PDB entry 6V46 | X-ray diffraction, 2.25 A resolution | chains C and F of the 6 polymer chains in the assembly

[Chain C]
Name: Hemagglutinin HA1 chain
From: Influenza A virus (strain A/Turkey/Ontario/6118/1968 H8N4)
UniProt: F2P175 (F2P175_I68A3); residues 1-327 here correspond to UniProt positions 18-344 (UniProt number = residue number + 17)
Amino-acid sequence (331 residues; numbered -3 to 327; the number before each row is that of its first residue; numbers below 1 keep their minus sign (Ala-3 is residue -3)):
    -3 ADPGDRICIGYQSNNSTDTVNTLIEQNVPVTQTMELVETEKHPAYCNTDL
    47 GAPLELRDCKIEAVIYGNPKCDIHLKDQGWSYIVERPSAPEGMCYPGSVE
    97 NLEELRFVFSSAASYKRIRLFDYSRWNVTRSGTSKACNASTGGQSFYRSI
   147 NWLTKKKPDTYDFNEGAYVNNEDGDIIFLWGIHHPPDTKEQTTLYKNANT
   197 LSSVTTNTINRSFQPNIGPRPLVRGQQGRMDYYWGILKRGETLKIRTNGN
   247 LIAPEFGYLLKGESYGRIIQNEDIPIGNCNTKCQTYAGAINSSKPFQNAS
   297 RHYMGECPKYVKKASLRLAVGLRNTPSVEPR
Unresolved in the structure: -3 to 0, 324-327
Sequence notes: expression tag (-3 to 0)
Cystine bridges: Cys42-Cys275, Cys55-Cys67, Cys90-Cys133, Cys279-Cys303
Glycans and other covalent adducts: N-acetylglucosamine (NAG) linked to Asn123, Asn294; glycan linked to Asn134
From the paper describing this entry:
  - post-translational modification sites: Asn123, Asn134, Asn294

[Chain F]
Name: Hemagglutinin HA2 chain
From: Influenza A virus (strain A/Turkey/Ontario/6118/1968 H8N4)
UniProt: F2P175 (F2P175_I68A3); residues 1-174 here correspond to UniProt positions 345-518 (UniProt number = residue number + 344)
Amino-acid sequence (183 residues; numbered 1 to 183; the number before each row is that of its first residue):
     1 GLFGAIAGFIEGGWSGMIDGWYGFHHSNSEGTGMAADQKSTQEAIDKITN
    51 KVNNIVDKMNREFEVVNHEFSEVEKRINMINDKIDDQIEDLWAYNAELLV
   101 LLENQKTLDEHDSNVKNLFDEVKRRLSANAIDAGNGCFDILHKCDNECME
   151 TIKNGTYDHKEYEEEAKLERSKINSGRLVPRGS
Unresolved in the structure: 1-5, 172-183
Sequence notes: expression tag (175-183)
Cystine bridges: Cys144-Cys148

[Interface between chain C and chain F]
Contacting residue pairs - 9 pairs, chain C then chain F:
  Thr18(C) - Asn54(F)
  Leu19(C) - Asn50(F)
  Leu19(C) - Lys51(F)  hydrogen bond (backbone-backbone)
  Leu19(C) - Asn54(F)  hydrogen bond (backbone-side chain)
  Leu19(C) - Glu103(F)
  Ile20(C) - Lys47(F)
  Ile20(C) - Asn50(F)  hydrogen bond (backbone-side chain)
  Gln22(C) - Asn50(F)  hydrogen bond
  Gln22(C) - Asn54(F)
Also at the interface, not in a pair above, chain C (6 interface residues in all): Glu21, Arg297
Also at the interface, not in a pair above, chain F (8 interface residues in all): Asp46, Phe63, Glu110

[Summary]
Chain C and chain F form an interface of 6 and 8 residues respectively, with 4 hydrogen bonds. Polar pairs
include Leu19(C)-Asn54(F), Ile20(C)-Asn50(F) and Gln22(C)-Asn50(F). N-acetylglucosamine is covalently linked
to Asn123(C) and Asn294(C). From the paper: modification sites Asn123(C), Asn134(C) and Asn294(C).
Chain C is Hemagglutinin HA1 chain and chain F is Hemagglutinin HA2 chain, both from Influenza A virus (strain
A/Turkey/Ontario/6118/1968 H8N4); the structure, The crystal structure of hemagglutinin from
A/turkey/Ontario/6118/1968 (H8N4), was determined by X-ray diffraction, deposited together with 6V44, 6V47,
6V48 and 6V49.
